Entry 5WNV (X-ray diffraction, 3.30 A resolution); this record covers chains A and H of the 23 polymer chains in the assembly.

# Chain A
Molecule: 16S Ribosomal RNA rRNA
Source organism: Thermus thermophilus (strain HB8 / ATCC 27634 / DSM 579)
Sequence (1522 nucleotides; row label = number of the first residue in the row; note: 42 numbers in that range are skipped by the numbering (no residue carries them; nothing is unmodelled there); a row labelled like 190A-190L holds insertion residues (190A, then the next letters in order); numbering starts at 0):
     0 UUUGUUGGAG AGUUUGAUCC UGGCUCAGGG UGAACGCUGG CGGCGUGCCU AAGACAUGCA
    60 AGUCGUGCGG G
    73 CCGCGGGGUU UU
    88 ACUCCG
    95 UGGUC
   101 AGCGGCGGAC GGGUGAGUAA CGCGUGGGU
  129A G
   130 ACCUACCCGG AAGAGGGGGA CAACCCGGGG AAACUCGGGC UAAUCCCCCA UGUGGACCCG
   190 C
190A-190L CCCUUGGGGUGU
   191 GUCCAAAGGG CUUU
   216 GCCCGCUUCC GGAUGGGCCC GCGUCCCAUC AGCUAGUUGG UGGGGUAAUG GCCCACCAAG
   276 GCGACGACGG GUAGCCGGUC UGAGAGGAUG GCCGGCCACA GGGGCACUGA GACACGGGCC
   336 CCACUCCUAC GGGAGGCAGC AGUUAGGAAU CUUCCGCAAU GGGCGCAAGC CUGACGGAGC
   396 GACGCCGCUU GGAGGAAGAA GCCCUUCGGG GUGUAAACUC CUGAA
   442 CCCGGGACGA AACCCCCGAC GA
   474 GGGGACUGAC GGUACCGGG
   494 GUAAUAGCGC CGGCCAACUC CGUGCCAGCA GCCGCGGUAA UACGGAGGGC GCGAGCGUUA
   554 CCCGGAUUCA CUGGGCGUAA AGGGCGUGUA GGCGGCCUGG GGCGUCCCAU GUGAAAGACC
   614 ACGGCUCAAC CGUGGGGGAG CGUGGGAUAC GCUCAGGCUA GACGGUGGGA GAGGGUGGUG
   674 GAAUUCCCGG AGUAGCGGUG AAAUGCGCAG AUACCGGGAG GAACGCCGAU GGCGAAGGCA
   734 GCCACCUGGU CCACCCGUGA CGCUGAGGCG CGAAAGCGUG GGGAGCAAAC CGGAUUAGAU
   794 ACCCGGGUAG UCCACGCCCU AAACGAUGCG CGCUAGGUCU CUGGGUCU
   848 CCUGGGGGCC GAAGCUAACG CGUUAAGCGC GCCGCCUGGG GAGUACGGCC GCAAGGCUGA
   908 AACUCAAAGG AAUUGACGGG GGCCCGCACA AGCGGUGGAG CAUGUGGUUU AAUUCGAAGX
   968 AACGCGAAGA ACCUUACCAG GCCUUGACAU GCUAGG
 1003A G
  1004 AACCCGGGUG AAAGCCUGGG GUGCCCC
1030A-1030D GCGA
  1031 GGGGAGCCCU AGCACAGGUG CUGCAUGGCC GUCGUCAGCU CGUGCCGUGA GGUGUUGGGU
  1091 UAAGUCCCGC AACGAGCGCA ACCCCCGCCG UUAGUUGCCA GCGGUUCGGC CGGGCACUCU
  1151 AACGGGACUG CCCGCGAAA
  1171 GCGGGAGGAA GGAGGGGACG ACGUCUGGUC AGCAUGGCCC UUACGGCCUG GGCGACACAC
  1231 GUGCUACAAU GCCCACUACA AAGCGAUGCC ACCCGGCAAC GGGGAGCUAA UCGCAAAAAG
  1291 GUGGGCCCAG UUCGGAUUGG GGUCUGCAAC CCGACCCCAU GAAGCCGGAA UCGCUAGUAA
  1351 UCGCGGAUCA G
 1361A C
  1362 CAUGCCGCGG UGAAUACGUU CCCGGGCCUU GUACACACXG CCXGUXACGC CAUGGGAGCG
  1422 GGCUCUACCC GAAGUCGCCG GG
  1446 AGCCUACGGG
  1459 CAGGCGCCGA GGGUAGGGCC CGUGACUGGG GCGAAGUCGU AACAAGGUAG CUGUACCGGA
  1519 AGGUGCGGCU GGAUCCACUC CUUUCU
Unresolved in the structure: 0-4, 1534-1538
Modified / non-standard residues: PSU (pseudouridine-5'-monophosphate) at position 516, 7MG (7N-methyl-8-hydroguanosine-5'-monophosphate) at position 527, M2G (N2-dimethylguanosine-5'-monophosphate) at position 966, 5MC (5-methylcytidine-5'-monophosphate) at position 967, 2MG (2N-methylguanosine-5'-monophosphate) at position 1207, 5MC (5-methylcytidine-5'-monophosphate) at position 1400, 4OC (4n,o2'-methylcytidine-5'-monophosphate) at position 1402, 5MC (5-methylcytidine-5'-monophosphate) at position 1404, 5MC (5-methylcytidine-5'-monophosphate) at position 1407, UR3 (3-methyluridine-5'-monophoshate) at position 1498, MA6 (6N-dimethyladenosine-5'-monophoshate) at position 1518, MA6 (6N-dimethyladenosine-5'-monophoshate) at position 1519, PSU (pseudouridine-5'-monophosphate) at position 1540, PSU (pseudouridine-5'-monophosphate) at position 1541
Differences from the reference sequence: conflict C1534 (A132811 in 55771382), A1535 (C132812 in 55771382)
Metal / ion sites: Mg2+ site 1: U5 (shared with 1 residue of chain D); K+ site 1 near U14 (its only coordinating residue here); Mg2+ site 2 near G21 (its only coordinating residue here); Mg2+ site 3 near U37 (its only coordinating residue here); Mg2+ site 4 near A53 (its only coordinating residue here); Mg2+ site 5: G61, U62; Mg2+ site 6: G69, G70, U98; Mg2+ site 7 near U81 (its only coordinating residue here); Mg2+ site 8 near U83 (its only coordinating residue here); Mg2+ site 9 near G107 (its only coordinating residue here); K+ site 2: A109, A329, G331; Mg2+ site 10 near G117 (its only coordinating residue here); 79 more Mg2+ sites not listed; 12 more K+ sites not listed
Residues lining bound ligands: B6M ((1R,2S,3S,4R,6R)-4,6-diamino-2-{[3-O-(2,6-diamino-2,6-dideoxy-alpha-L-altropyranosyl)-beta-L-arabinofuranosyl]oxy}-3-hydroxycyclohexyl 2-amino-2-deoxy-alpha-D-allopyranoside): G1405, U1406, 5MC_1407, A1408, C1409, G1489, C1490, G1491, A1492, A1493, G1494, U1495

# Chain H
Molecule: 30S ribosomal protein S8
Source organism: Thermus thermophilus (strain HB8 / ATCC 27634 / DSM 579)
UniProt: P0DOY9 (RS8_THET8); numbering as in UniProt (aligned over 1-138)
Sequence (138 residues; numbered 1 to 138; the number before each row is that of its first residue):
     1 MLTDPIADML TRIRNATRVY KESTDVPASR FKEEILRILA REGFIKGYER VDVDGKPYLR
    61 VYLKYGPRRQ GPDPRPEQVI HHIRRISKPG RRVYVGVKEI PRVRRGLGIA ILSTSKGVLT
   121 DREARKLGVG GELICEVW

# Interface between chain A and chain H
Residue-residue contacts (69):
  C564(A) with Arg-91(H), hydrogen bond to the sugar
  C586(A) with Pro-89(H), phosphate contact; Gly-90(H), sugar contact
  G587(A) with Thr-3(H), sugar contact; Pro-89(H), phosphate contact; Arg-92(H), salt bridge to the phosphate
  G588(A) with Leu-2(H), sugar contact; Pro-5(H), phosphate contact
  C589(A) with Pro-5(H), phosphate contact; Ser-29(H), phosphate contact
  C590(A) with Ser-29(H), phosphate contact; Arg-30(H), hydrogen bond to the phosphate
  U591(A) with Arg-30(H), salt bridge to the phosphate
  G597(A) with Tyr-94(H), hydrogen bond to the base
  U598(A) with Tyr-94(H), phosphate contact
  C599(A) with Val-95(H), sugar contact; Gly-96(H), phosphate contact; Val-129(H), sugar contact; Gly-130(H), hydrogen bond to the sugar
  C600(A) with Gly-96(H), phosphate contact; Val-97(H), hydrogen bond to the phosphate; Gly-128(H), sugar contact
  A640(A) with Ser-115(H), hydrogen bond to the sugar
  U641(A) with Ser-115(H), sugar contact
  A642(A) with Phe-31(H), sugar contact; Ser-113(H), hydrogen bond to the sugar; Thr-114(H), base contact; Ser-115(H), base contact; Gly-117(H), sugar contact; Val-118(H), sugar contact
  C643(A) with Phe-31(H), sugar contact; Ser-113(H), hydrogen bond to the sugar; Glu-132(H), hydrogen bond to the sugar
  G644(A) with Arg-92(H), sugar contact; Tyr-94(H), sugar contact
  U652(A) with Lys-56(H), phosphate contact
  A653(A) with Lys-56(H), salt bridge to the phosphate
  G654(A) with Met-1(H), hydrogen bond to the sugar
  A753(A) with Met-1(H), base contact
  G755(A) with Met-1(H), sugar contact
  C824(A) with Met-1(H), hydrogen bond to the sugar
  G825(A) with Leu-2(H), sugar contact; Asp-8(H), hydrogen bond to the sugar; Thr-11(H), base contact; Arg-12(H), hydrogen bond to the sugar
  C826(A) with Arg-12(H), salt bridge to the phosphate; Asn-15(H), hydrogen bond to the base
  U827(A) with Asn-15(H), sugar contact; Val-19(H), sugar contact
  A828(A) with Lys-21(H), salt bridge to the phosphate
  A859(A) with Val-19(H), base contact
  A860(A) with Arg-18(H), hydrogen bond to the sugar; Arg-75(H), hydrogen bond to the phosphate
  G861(A) with Arg-75(H), salt bridge to the phosphate
  G874(A) with Asn-15(H), base contact
  C875(A) with Thr-11(H), base contact; Arg-14(H), hydrogen bond to the sugar; Asn-15(H), hydrogen bond to the sugar
  G876(A) with Ala-7(H), sugar contact; Thr-11(H), hydrogen bond to the sugar; Arg-14(H), hydrogen bond to the phosphate
  C877(A) with Thr-3(H), hydrogen bond to the sugar; Asp-4(H), sugar contact; Ala-7(H), sugar contact; Lys-88(H), salt bridge to the phosphate
  G878(A) with Thr-3(H), sugar contact; Lys-88(H), phosphate contact; Pro-89(H), phosphate contact
  C879(A) with Gly-90(H), phosphate contact
Interface residues without a listed pair, chain A (37 interface residues in all): A632, G823
Interface residues without a listed pair, chain H (42 interface residues in all): Ala-28, Pro-57, Lys-98, Lys-116, Gly-131

# Summary
37 residues of chain A face 42 of chain H across their interface; the contacts include 21 hydrogen bonds and 7
salt bridges. Polar contacts include G597(A)/Tyr-94(H), C826(A)/Asn-15(H) and C564(A)/Arg-91(H). Bound to
chain A: compound B6M. G61(A) and U62(A) form the Mg2+ site 5.
Here chain A is 16S Ribosomal RNA rRNA and chain H is 30S ribosomal protein S8, both from Thermus thermophilus
(strain HB8 / ATCC 27634 / DSM 579). Entry 5WNV (Crystal Structure of 30S ribosomal subunit from Thermus
thermophilus) was determined by X-ray diffraction, deposited together with 5WNP, 5WNQ, 5WNR, 5WNS, 5WNT and
5WNU.
